PDB entry 3UDL | X-ray diffraction, 2.17 A resolution | chain A

[Chain A]
Molecule: HCV NS5B polymerase
Organism: Hepatitis C virus subtype 1b
UniProt: Q99AU2 (Q99AU2_9HEPC); residues 1-570 here correspond to UniProt positions 2420-2989 (UniProt number = residue number + 2419)
Sequence (576 residues; numbered -5 to 570; the number before each row is that of its first residue; numbers below 1 keep their minus sign (His-5 is residue -5)):
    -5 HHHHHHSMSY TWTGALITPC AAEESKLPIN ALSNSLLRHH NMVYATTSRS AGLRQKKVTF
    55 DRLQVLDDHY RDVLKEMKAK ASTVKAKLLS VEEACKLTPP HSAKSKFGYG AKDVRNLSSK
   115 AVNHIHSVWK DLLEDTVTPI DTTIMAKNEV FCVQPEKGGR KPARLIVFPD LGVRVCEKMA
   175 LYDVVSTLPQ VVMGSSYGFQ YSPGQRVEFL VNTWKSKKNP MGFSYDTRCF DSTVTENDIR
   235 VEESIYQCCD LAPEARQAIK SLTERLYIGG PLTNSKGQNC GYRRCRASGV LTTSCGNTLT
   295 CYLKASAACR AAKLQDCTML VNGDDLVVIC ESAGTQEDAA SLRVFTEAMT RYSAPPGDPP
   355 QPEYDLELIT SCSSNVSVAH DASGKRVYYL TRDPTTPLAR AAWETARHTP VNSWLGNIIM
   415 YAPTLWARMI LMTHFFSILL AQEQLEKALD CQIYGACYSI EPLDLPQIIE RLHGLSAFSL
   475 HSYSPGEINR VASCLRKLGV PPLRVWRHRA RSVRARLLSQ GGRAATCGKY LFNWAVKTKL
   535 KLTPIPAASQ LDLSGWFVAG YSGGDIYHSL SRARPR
Not modelled in the structure: -5 to 0, 23-25, 149-153, 564-570
Disulfides: Cys303-Cys311
Differences from the reference sequence: expression tag (-5 to 0)
Ligand contacts: KLI (3-(5-benzyl-1,2,4-oxadiazol-3-yl)-6-fluoro-1-[2-fluoro-4-(trifluoromethyl)benzyl]-7-(4-methylpiperazin-1-yl)quinolin-4(1H)-one): Leu419, Arg422, Met423, Leu474, His475, Ser476, Tyr477, Ser478, Pro479, Ile482, Asn483, Val485, Ala486, Leu489, Leu497, Trp528

[Overview]
Ligands of chain A: compound KLI.
Chain A is HCV NS5B polymerase (Hepatitis C virus subtype 1b); the structure, 3-heterocyclyl quinolone bound
to HCV NS5B, was determined by X-ray diffraction.
